Entry 7Y7J (electron microscopy, 3.80 A resolution); this record covers chains E and D of the 5 polymer chains in the assembly.

# Chain E
Protein: 1F vh
Organism: Homo sapiens
Chain sequence (132 residues; row label = number of the first residue in the row):
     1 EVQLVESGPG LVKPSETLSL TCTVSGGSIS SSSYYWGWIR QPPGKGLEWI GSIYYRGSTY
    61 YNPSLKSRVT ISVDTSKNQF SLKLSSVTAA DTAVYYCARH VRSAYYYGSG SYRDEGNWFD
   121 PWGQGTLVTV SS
Disulfide bonds: Cys22-Cys97

# Chain D
Protein: 1F vl
Organism: Homo sapiens
Chain sequence (111 residues; each row starts with the number of its first residue):
     1 QSVLTQPPSV SGAPGQRVTI SCTGTRSNIG AGHDVHWYQQ LPGTAPKLLI YGNNNRPSGV
    61 PDRFSGAKSG TSASLAITGL QAEDEADYYC QSYDRTLTSY VFGTGTKVTV L
Disulfide bonds: Cys22-Cys90

# Chain E / chain D interface
Residue-residue contacts (17):
  Gln41(E) with Tyr89(D)
  Gly46(E) with Thr104(D)
  Leu47(E) with Phe102(D)
  Trp49(E) with Tyr100(D)
  Asn62(E) with Ser99(D)
  Pro63(E) with Leu97(D)
  Tyr96(E) with Gly43(D), hydrogen bond (side chain-backbone)
  Tyr105(E) with Leu48(D)
  Arg113(E) with Asp34(D), salt bridge
  Asn117(E) with His36(D); Tyr100(D), hydrogen bond (backbone-side chain)
  Trp118(E) with Tyr38(D); Tyr100(D), hydrophobic
  Phe119(E) with Tyr38(D), hydrogen bond (backbone-side chain)
  Asp120(E) with Pro46(D)
  Trp122(E) with Ala45(D), hydrophobic; Pro46(D)
Other interface residues (no listed pair), chain E (18 interface residues in all): Asp114, Glu115, Pro121, Gln124
Other interface residues (no listed pair), chain D (17 interface residues in all): His33, Tyr93, Thr98, Gly103

# In short
18 residues of chain E face 17 of chain D across their interface, with 3 hydrogen bonds and 1 salt bridge.
Polar pairs include Arg113(E)-Asp34(D), Tyr96(E)-Gly43(D) and Asn117(E)-Tyr100(D).
Chain E is 1F vh and chain D is 1F vl, both from Homo sapiens; the structure, SARS-CoV-2 S trimer in complex
with 1F Fab, was determined by electron microscopy, deposited together with 7Y7K.
